6V92 - chains j and g of the 35 polymer chains in the assembly; structure by electron microscopy, 20.00 A resolution (very low resolution: no residue pairs are listed; an interface is given only as per-side residue counts).

== Chain j ==
Molecule: 146-nt DNA strand
Sequence (146 nucleotides; each row starts with the number of its first residue):
   147 ATCAATATCC ACCTGCAGAT TCTACCAAAA GTGTATTTGG AAACTGCTCC ATCAAAAGGC
   207 ATGTTCAGCT GAATTCAGCT GAACATGCCT TTTGATGGAG CAGTTTCCAA ATACACTTTT
   267 GGTAGAATCT GCAGGTGGAT ATTGAT

== Chain g ==
Molecule: Histone H2A type 1-B/E
Organism: Homo sapiens
UniProtKB: P04908 (H2A1B_HUMAN); residues 0-129 here correspond to UniProt positions 1-130 (UniProt number = residue number + 1)
Amino-acid sequence (130 residues; each row starts with the number of its first residue; numbering starts at 0):
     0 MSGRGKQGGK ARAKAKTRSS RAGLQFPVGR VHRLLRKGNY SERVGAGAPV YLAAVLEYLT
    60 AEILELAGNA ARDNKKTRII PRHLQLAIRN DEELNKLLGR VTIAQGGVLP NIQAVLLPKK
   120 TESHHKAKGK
Not modelled in the structure: 0-14, 119-129
Swiss-Prot annotation at these positions:
  - modified residue: Ser1 (N-acetylserine), Arg3 (Citrulline), Lys5 (N6-(2-hydroxyisobutyryl)lysine), Lys9 (N6-(2-hydroxyisobutyryl)lysine), Lys13 (N6-(beta-hydroxybutyryl)lysine), Lys36 (N6-(2-hydroxyisobutyryl)lysine), Lys74 (N6-(2-hydroxyisobutyryl)lysine), Lys75 (N6-(2-hydroxyisobutyryl)lysine), Lys95 (N6-(2-hydroxyisobutyryl)lysine), Gln104 (N5-methylglutamine), Lys118 (N6-(2-hydroxyisobutyryl)lysine), Lys119 (N6-crotonyllysine), Thr120 (Phosphothreonine), Lys125 (N6-crotonyllysine)
  - cross-link (Glycyl lysine isopeptide (Lys-Gly)): Lys13 (interchain with G-Cter in ubiquitin), Lys15 (interchain with G-Cter in ubiquitin), Lys119 (interchain with G-Cter in ubiquitin)

== Chain j / chain g interface ==
At this resolution (20 A) residue pairs are not listed: 7 residues of chain j and 10 of chain g lie at the interface.

== In short ==
7 residues of chain j and 10 residues of chain g are in contact.
Chain j is a 146-nt DNA strand and chain g is Histone H2A type 1-B/E (Homo sapiens); the structure, RSC-NCP,
was determined by electron microscopy, deposited together with 6V8O.
